7PAI - chains r and 3 of the 53 polymer chains in the assembly; structure by electron microscopy, 6.70 A resolution (low resolution: residue-level contacts below are approximate; hydrogen-bond / salt-bridge calls are withheld).

Chain r:
Protein: 50S ribosomal protein L22
Organism: Mycoplasma pneumoniae M129
Reference sequence: P75575 (RL22_MYCPN); residues 1-159 here = UniProt positions 1-159
Chain sequence (159 residues; row label = number of the first residue in the row):
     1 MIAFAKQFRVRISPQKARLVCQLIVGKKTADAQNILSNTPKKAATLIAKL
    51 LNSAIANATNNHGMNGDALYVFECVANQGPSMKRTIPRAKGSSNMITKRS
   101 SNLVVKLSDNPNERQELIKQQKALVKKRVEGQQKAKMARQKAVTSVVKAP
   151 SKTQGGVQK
Not modelled in the structure: 140-159
UniProt features mapped onto this chain:
  - natural variant: Pro111 to Arg114 (deletion: After 48 telithromycin passages), Asn112 (N112R: After 37 telithromycin passages), Arg114 (R114T: After 20 and 32 telithromycin passages)
Cystine bridges: Cys21-Cys74

Chain 3:
Molecule: 23S ribosomal RNA
Organism: Mycoplasma pneumoniae M129
Sequence (2907 nucleotides; row label = number of the first residue in the row):
     1 UACAAUAAGUUACUAAGGGCUUAUGGUGGAUGCCUUGGCACUAAUAGGCG
    51 AUGAAGGACGUGUUAACCUGCGAUAAGCUUCGGGUAGGUGGUAAGAACCU
   101 CAGAUCCGGAGAUUUCCGAAUGGAGCAAUCCGGUAGUUGGAAACAGCUAU
   151 CAUUAAUUGAUGAAUAAAUAGUCAAUUAAAGCAAUACGUGGUGAAGUGAA
   201 ACAUCUCAGUAGCCACAGGAAAAGAAAACGAAUGUGAUUCCGUGUGUAGU
   251 GGCGAGCGAAAGCGGAACAGGCCAAACUUAUCAUUAGAUAGGGGUUGUAG
   301 GGCUUGCAAUGUGGACUUGAAAACGAUAGAAGAAGCUGUUGGAAAGCAGC
   351 GCGCAAAAGGGUGAUAGCCCCGUAUUUGAAAUUGUUUUCAUACCUAGCGA
   401 GAUCCCUGAGUAGCUCGGAAAACGUUAUUUUGAGUGAAUCUGCCCAGACC
   451 AUUGGGUAAGCCUAAAUACUAAUUAGUGACCGAUAGCGAAACAGUACCGU
   501 GAGGGAAAGGUGAAAAGAACCCAGAGAUGGGAGUGAAAUAGAUUCUGAAA
   551 CCAUAUGCCUACAACGUGUCAGAGCACAUUAAUGUGUGAUGGCGUGCGUU
   601 UUGAAGUAUGAGCCGGCGAGUUAUGAUAGCAAGCGUUAGUUAACCAGGAG
   651 AUGGGGAGCUGUAGCGAAAGCGAGUUUUAAAAGAGCGUUUGUUUGUUAUU
   701 AUAGACCCGAAACGGGUUGAGCUAGUCAUGAGCAGGUUGAAGGUUGAGUA
   751 ACAUCAACUGGAGGACCGAACCGACUCUCGUUGAAACGAUAGCGGAUGAC
   801 UUGUGAUUAGGGGUGAAAUUCCAAUCGAAAUCCGUGAUAGCUGGUUCUCG
   851 UCGAAAUAGCUUUAAGGCUAGCGUGAGAUCACAAAUAAGUGGAGGUAAAG
   901 CUACUGAAUGUAUGAUGGCGCCACCUAGGCGUACUGAAUACAAUUAAACU
   951 CUGAAUGCCAUUUAUUUUAUUCUCGCAGUCAGACAGUGGGGGAUAAGCUU
  1001 CAUUGUCAAGAGGGGAAGAGCCCAGAUCAUUAAAUAAGGUCCCCAAAAUA
  1051 UACUAAGUGGAAAAGGAUGUGAAAGUGCUAAAACAGCAAGGAUGUUGGCU
  1101 UAGAAGCAGCCAUCGUUUAAAGAGUGCGUAACAGCUCACUUGUCGAGUGU
  1151 UUUUGCGCCGAAGAUGUAACGGGGCUAAGUAUAUUACCGAAUUUAUGGAU
  1201 AAGAUUUAUAUCUUGUGGUAGACGAGCGUUGUAUUGGAGUUGAAGUCAAA
  1251 GCGUGAGCAUUGGUGGAUCCAAUACAAGUGAGAAUGCCGGCAUGAGUAAC
  1301 GCUUGGGAGUGAGAAUCUCCCAAACCGAUUGACUAAGGUUUCCUGGACCA
  1351 GGGUCGUCCUUCCAGGGUUAGUCUGGACCUAAGCUGAGGCUGAAAAGCGU
  1401 AGGCGAUGGACAACAGGUUAAUAUUCCUGUACUUACAGUUAGACUGAUGG
  1451 AGUGACAAAGAAGGUUUUCCACCCCCAUAAUUGGAUUUGGGGAUAAAUCA
  1501 UAAGGUGGUACAAUAGGCAAAUCCGUUGUGCAUAACAUUGAGUGAUGAUG
  1551 UCGAGUGAAUGAGUGAUCAAGUAGCGAAGGUGGUAUUAAUCAUGCUUUCA
  1601 AGAAAAGCUUCUAGGGUUAAUCUAGCUGUAACCAGUACCGAGAACGAACA
  1651 CACGUAGUCAAGGAGAGGAUCCUAAGGUUAGCGAGUGAACUAUAGCCAAG
  1701 GAACUCUGCAAAUUAACCCCGUAAGUUAGCGAGAAGGGGUGCUUAUGUAA
  1751 AAGUAAGCCGCAGUGAAGAACGAGGGGGGACUGUUUAACUAAAACACAAC
  1801 UCUAUGCCAAACCGUAAGGUGAUGUAUAUGGGGUGACACCUGCCCAGUGC
  1851 UGGAAGGUUAAAGAAGGAGGUUAGCGCAAGCGAAGCUUUUAACUGAAGCC
  1901 CCAGUGAACGGCGGCCGUAACUAUAACGGUCCUAAGGUAGCGAAAUUCCU
  1951 AGUCGGGUAAAUUCCGUCCCGCUUGAAUGGUGUAACCAUCUCUUGACUGU
  2001 CUCGGCUAUAGACUCGGUGAAAUCCAGGUACGGGUGAAGACACCCGUUAG
  2051 GCGCAACGGGACGGAAAGACCCCGUGAAGCUUUACUGUAGCUUAAUAUUG
  2101 AUCAGGACAUUAUCAUGUAGAGAAUAGGUAGGAGCAAUCGAUGCAAGUUC
  2151 GCUAGGACUUGUUGAUGCGAAAGGUGGAAUACUACCCUUGGUUGUGUGCU
  2201 GUUCUAAUUGGUAACUGUUAUCCAGUUUCAAGACAGUGUUAGGUGGGCAG
  2251 UUUGACUGGGGCGGUCGCCUCCUAAAAGGUAACGGAGGCGUACAAAGGUA
  2301 CCUUCAGUACGGUUGGAAAUCGUAUGUAGAGUGUAAUGGUGUAAGGGUGC
  2351 UUGACUGUGAGACAUACAGGUCGAACAGGUGAGAAAUCAGGUCAUAGUGA
  2401 UCCGGUGGUCCAGUAUGGAAUGGCCAUCGCUCAACGGAUAAAAGCUACUC
  2451 CGGGGAUAACAGGCUGAUACUGCCCAAGAGUUCAUAUCGACGGCAGUGUU
  2501 UGGCACCUCGAUGUCGACUCAUCUCAUCCUCGAGCUGAAGCAGGUUCGAA
  2551 GGGUUCGGCUGUUCGCCGAUUAAAGAGAUACGUGAGUUGGGUUCAAACCG
  2601 UCGUGAGACAGGUUGGUCCCUAUCUAUUGUGCCCGUAGGAAGAUUGAAGA
  2651 GUGUUGCUUCUAGUACGAGAGGACCGAAGCGAGGACACCUCUUAUGCUCC
  2701 AGUUGUAGCGCCAGCUGCACCGCUGGGUAGUAACGUGUCUAUUAGAUAAA
  2751 CGCUGAAAGCAUCUAAGUGUGAAACUAUCUCAAAGAUUAAUCUUCCCAUU
  2801 UCGCAAGAAAGUAAGAGCCGUCAAAGACGAUGACGUUGAUAGGUUACAGG
  2851 UGUAAGCAUAGUGAUAUGUUGAGCUGAGUAAUACUAAUUGCUCGAGGACU
  2901 UAUUGGA
Not modelled in the structure: 1-7, 923-927, 1560-1569, 2901-2907

Chain r / chain 3 interface:
Residue-residue contacts (91):
  Phe4(r) - G530(3)
  Phe4(r) - G531(3)
  Ala5(r) - G529(3)
  Lys6(r) - G529(3)
  Gln7(r) - U528(3)
  Phe8(r) - U543(3)
  Arg11(r) - A1350(3)
  Arg11(r) - G1351(3)
  Gln15(r) - G1296(3)
  Lys16(r) - G1296(3)
  Lys16(r) - U2018(3)
  Lys16(r) - G2019(3)
  Arg18(r) - A553(3)
  Arg18(r) - U554(3)
  Pro40(r) - G2016(3)
  Lys41(r) - G2016(3)
  Lys41(r) - G2017(3)
  Lys42(r) - G2017(3)
  Lys42(r) - U2018(3)
  Lys49(r) - G524(3)
  Lys49(r) - G526(3)
  Lys49(r) - A527(3)
  Asn52(r) - A523(3)
  Asn52(r) - G524(3)
  Ser53(r) - A523(3)
  Ala56(r) - A523(3)
  Asn57(r) - G530(3)
  Asn60(r) - C522(3)
  Asn61(r) - G530(3)
  Asn61(r) - G531(3)
  Glu73(r) - U554(3)
  Asn77(r) - G25(3)
  Asn77(r) - G26(3)
  Gln78(r) - G26(3)
  Gln78(r) - U27(3)
  Gln78(r) - C551(3)
  Gln78(r) - C552(3)
  Gly79(r) - G26(3)
  Gly79(r) - U27(3)
  Pro80(r) - U27(3)
  Pro80(r) - G28(3)
  Lys83(r) - G1290(3)
  Lys83(r) - C1291(3)
  Arg84(r) - A1350(3)
  Arg84(r) - G1351(3)
  Ile86(r) - G1353(3)
  Pro87(r) - A1648(3)
  Pro87(r) - C1649(3)
  Arg88(r) - U782(3)
  Arg88(r) - G783(3)
  Arg88(r) - A785(3)
  Arg88(r) - A786(3)
  Arg88(r) - A2020(3)
  Arg88(r) - U2621(3)
  Ala89(r) - U782(3)
  Ala89(r) - G783(3)
  Ala89(r) - A785(3)
  Ala89(r) - A786(3)
  Lys90(r) - U781(3)
  Lys90(r) - G783(3)
  Lys90(r) - A786(3)
  Gly91(r) - A786(3)
  Gly91(r) - A1648(3)
  Ser92(r) - U782(3)
  Ser92(r) - A1648(3)
  Ser93(r) - A1648(3)
  Asn94(r) - A2020(3)
  Met95(r) - A2020(3)
  Ile96(r) - G2019(3)
  Thr97(r) - G2019(3)
  Thr97(r) - A2020(3)
  Lys98(r) - G1351(3)
  Lys98(r) - G2019(3)
  Arg99(r) - A1292(3)
  Arg99(r) - G2019(3)
  Asn102(r) - G26(3)
  Arg114(r) - A555(3)
  Arg114(r) - U556(3)
  Gln121(r) - A23(3)
  Val125(r) - U579(3)
  Lys127(r) - G1262(3)
  Lys127(r) - G1263(3)
  Arg128(r) - A1248(3)
  Arg128(r) - A1249(3)
  Arg128(r) - U1261(3)
  Arg128(r) - G1262(3)
  Val129(r) - U580(3)
  Gly131(r) - U1261(3)
  Gln132(r) - U580(3)
  Gln132(r) - U1260(3)
  Gln132(r) - U1261(3)
Also at the interface, not in a pair above, chain r (53 interface residues in all): Ser13, Val75, Ile118, Ala135
Also at the interface, not in a pair above, chain 3 (52 interface residues in all): A525, G1352, G1356

Overview:
53 residues of chain r and 52 residues of chain 3 are in contact.
Chain r is 50S ribosomal protein L22 and chain 3 is 23S ribosomal RNA, both from Mycoplasma pneumoniae M129;
the structure, 70S ribosome with P-site tRNA in Mycoplasma pneumoniae cells, was determined by electron
microscopy together with 7OOC, 7OOD, 7P6Z, 7PAH, 7PAJ, 7PAK and 23 further entries from the same study.
